3J5M - chains A and B of the 12 polymer chains in the assembly; structure by electron microscopy, 5.80 A resolution (low resolution: residue-level contacts below are approximate; hydrogen-bond / salt-bridge calls are withheld).

# Chain A
Name: BG505 SOSIP gp120
From: Human immunodeficiency virus 1
UniProt: Q2N0S6 (Q2N0S6_9HIV1); the construct has insertions or renumbered stretches relative to UniProt, so the offset changes along the chain: 31-145 = UniProt 30-144; 154-178 = UniProt 145-169; 191-309 = UniProt 190-308; 311-397 = UniProt 309-395; 1 more segments
Chain sequence (475 residues; each row starts with the number of its first residue; note: 22 numbers in that range are skipped by the numbering (no residue carries them; nothing is unmodelled there); a row labelled like 178A-178T holds insertion residues (178A, then the next letters in order)):
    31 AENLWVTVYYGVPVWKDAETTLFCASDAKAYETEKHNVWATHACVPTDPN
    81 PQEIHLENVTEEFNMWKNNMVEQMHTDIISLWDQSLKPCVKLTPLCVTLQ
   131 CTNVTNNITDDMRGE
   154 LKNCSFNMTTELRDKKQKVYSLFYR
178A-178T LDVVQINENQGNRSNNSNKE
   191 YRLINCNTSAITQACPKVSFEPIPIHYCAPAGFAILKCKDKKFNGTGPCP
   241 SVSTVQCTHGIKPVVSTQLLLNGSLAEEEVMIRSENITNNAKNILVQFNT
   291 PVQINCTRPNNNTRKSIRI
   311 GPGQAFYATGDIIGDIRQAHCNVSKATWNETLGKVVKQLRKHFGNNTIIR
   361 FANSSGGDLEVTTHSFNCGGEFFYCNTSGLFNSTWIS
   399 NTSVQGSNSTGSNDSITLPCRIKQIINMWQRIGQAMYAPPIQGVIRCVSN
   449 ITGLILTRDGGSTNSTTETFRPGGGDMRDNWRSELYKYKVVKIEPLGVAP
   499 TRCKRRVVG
Unresolved in the structure: 31-43, 178A-178T, 399-410, 493-507
Construct notes: engineered mutation Asn-332 (Thr330 in Q2N0S6), Cys-501 (Ala498 in Q2N0S6)
Cystine bridges: Cys-54/Cys-74, Cys-119/Cys-205, Cys-126/Cys-196, Cys-131/Cys-157, Cys-218/Cys-247, Cys-228/Cys-239, Cys-296/Cys-331, Cys-378/Cys-445, Cys-385/Cys-418
Reported in the primary citation:
  - post-translational modification sites: Asn-156, Asn-160, Asn-197, Asn-276, Asn-301, Asn-363, Asn-386

# Chain B
Name: BG505 SOSIP gp41
From: Human immunodeficiency virus 1
Chain sequence (64 residues; row label = number of the first residue in the row; note: 62 numbers in that range are skipped by the numbering (no residue carries them; nothing is unmodelled there); X marks 64 residues of unknown identity (built as UNK)):
     9 XXXXXXXXXXXXXXXXXXXXXXXXXXXXXX
   101 XXXXXXXXXXXXXXXXXXXXXXXXXXXXXXXXXX
Unresolved in the structure: 38

# Interface between chain A and chain B
Chain A side of the interface, 7 residues: Val-44, Thr-51, Phe-53, His-72, Ala-73, Ala-221, Gly-222

# Summary
No residue of chain A is in contact with chain B. From the paper: modification sites Asn-156(A), Asn-160(A)
and Asn-197(A) among others.
Chain A is BG505 SOSIP gp120 and chain B is BG505 SOSIP gp41, both from Human immunodeficiency virus 1; the
structure, Cryo-EM structure of the BG505 SOSIP.664 HIV-1 Env trimer with 3 PGV04 Fabs, was determined by
electron microscopy.
